6RYV - chain A; structure by X-ray diffraction, 2.30 A resolution.

[Chain A]
Molecule: Kelch domain-containing protein
From: Colletotrichum graminicola (strain M1.001 / M2 / FGSC 10212)
Notes: EC 1.1.3.7
UniProtKB: E3Q9X3 (E3Q9X3_COLGM); residues 1-689 here correspond to UniProt positions 23-711 (UniProt number = residue number + 22)
Sequence (714 residues; each row starts with the number of its first residue; numbers below 1 keep their minus sign (Glu-1 is residue -1)):
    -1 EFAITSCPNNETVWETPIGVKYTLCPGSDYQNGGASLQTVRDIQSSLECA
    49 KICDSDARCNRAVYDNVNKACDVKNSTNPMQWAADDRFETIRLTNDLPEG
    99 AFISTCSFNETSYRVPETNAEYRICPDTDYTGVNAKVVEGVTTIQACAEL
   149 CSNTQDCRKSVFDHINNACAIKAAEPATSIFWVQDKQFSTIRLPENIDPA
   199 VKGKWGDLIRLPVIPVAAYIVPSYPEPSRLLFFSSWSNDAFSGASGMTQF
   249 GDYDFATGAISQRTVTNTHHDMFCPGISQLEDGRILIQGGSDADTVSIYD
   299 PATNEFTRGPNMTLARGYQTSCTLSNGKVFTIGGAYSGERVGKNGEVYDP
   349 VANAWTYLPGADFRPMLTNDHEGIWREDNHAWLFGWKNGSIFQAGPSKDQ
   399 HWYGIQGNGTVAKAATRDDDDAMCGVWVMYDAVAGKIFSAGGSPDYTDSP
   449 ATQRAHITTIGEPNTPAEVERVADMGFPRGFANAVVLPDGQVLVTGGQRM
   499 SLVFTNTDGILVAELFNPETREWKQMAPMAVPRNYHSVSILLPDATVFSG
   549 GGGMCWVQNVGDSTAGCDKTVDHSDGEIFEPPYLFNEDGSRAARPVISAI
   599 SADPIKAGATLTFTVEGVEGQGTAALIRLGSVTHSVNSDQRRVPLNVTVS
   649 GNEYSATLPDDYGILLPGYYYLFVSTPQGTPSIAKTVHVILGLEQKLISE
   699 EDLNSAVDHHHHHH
Not modelled in the structure: -1 to 9, 22-44, 62-90, 117-118, 597, 609-620, 646-654, 691-712
Sequence notes: cloning artifact (-1 to 0); expression tag (690-712)
Cystine bridges: Cys51-Cys57, Cys104-Cys123, Cys145-Cys167, Cys149-Cys155, Cys553-Cys565
Covalent attachments: covalent link Cys272-Tyr316; N-acetylglucosamine (NAG) linked to Asn644
Metal / ion sites: Cu ion: Tyr316, His534, His632
What the authors report for this chain:
  - Cu ion coordination: Tyr316, Tyr533, His534, His632
  - contacts within the chain: Ser240-Tyr334, Phe271-Tyr316, Ser289-Tyr334, Tyr316-Tyr334 (pi stacking)
  - binding site for Cu ion: Phe271
  - conformationally variable residues (order/disorder transition): Thr608 to Thr621, Val645 to Thr655
  - catalytic residues: Tyr316 (proposed by the authors, not directly observed)
  - mutagenesis - Y334W: increased catalytic activity on carbohydrates
  - mutagenesis - Y334W (10- to 25-fold): increased catalytic activity on galactosyl specificity
  - mutagenesis - Y334W: decreased catalytic activity on aryl alcohols
  - mutagenesis - Y334W: decreased catalytic activity on HMFCA

[Summary]
N-acetylglucosamine is covalently linked to Asn644. Tyr316, His534 and His632 form the Cu ion site. From the
paper: the catalytic residue Tyr316; Y334W increases catalytic activity on carbohydrates.
Chain A is Kelch domain-containing protein (Colletotrichum graminicola (strain M1.001 / M2 / FGSC 10212)); the
structure, Copper oxidase from Colletotrichum graminicola, was determined by X-ray diffraction (same
publication as 6RYW).
